Entry 4PQN (X-ray diffraction, 1.71 A resolution); this record covers chain A.

# Chain A
Molecule: Tyrosine-protein kinase ITK/TSK
From: Homo sapiens
Notes: EC 2.7.10.2; fragment: kinase domain
UniProtKB: Q08881 (ITK_HUMAN); residue numbers follow UniProt; this construct covers 357-620
Sequence (266 residues; each row starts with the number of its first residue):
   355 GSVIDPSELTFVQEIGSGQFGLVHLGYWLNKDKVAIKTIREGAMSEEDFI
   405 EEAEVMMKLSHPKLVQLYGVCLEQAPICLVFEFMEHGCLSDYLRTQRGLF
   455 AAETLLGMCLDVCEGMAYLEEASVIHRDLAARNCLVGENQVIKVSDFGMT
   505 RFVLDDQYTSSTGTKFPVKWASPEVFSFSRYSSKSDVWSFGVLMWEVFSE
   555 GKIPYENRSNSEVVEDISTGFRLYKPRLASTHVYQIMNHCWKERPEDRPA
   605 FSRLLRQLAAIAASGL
Not modelled in the structure: 355-356, 373-374, 503-519, 616-620
Construct notes: expression tag (355-356); engineered mutation S477 (Cys in Q08881), A614 (Glu in Q08881), A617 (Glu in Q08881)
Small-molecule neighbours:
  - 2W6 (N-{1-[(1S)-3-(dimethylamino)-1-phenylpropyl]-1H-pyrazol-4-yl}-6,6-dimethyl-4,5,6,7-tetrahydro-1H-indazole-3-carboxamide): Q367, I369, V377, L379, A389, K391, V419, F435, E436, F437, M438, E439, H440, G441, L489, S499, D500
  - 1-ethoxy-2-(2-ethoxyethoxy)ethane (P4G): H415, P416, K417, E468, A471, Y472, E475, L609
Curated features (UniProtKB/Swiss-Prot):
  - active site: D482 (Proton acceptor)
  - binding site (ATP): I369 to V377, K391
  - modified residue: Y512 (Phosphotyrosine), S565 (Phosphoserine)
  - natural variant: R451 (R451Q: In a gastric adenocarcinoma sample)

# Overview
Bound to chain A: compound 2W6 and 1-ethoxy-2-(2-ethoxyethoxy)ethane. From UniProt: active-site residue D482
and 10 ATP-binding residues.
Chain A is Tyrosine-protein kinase ITK/TSK (Homo sapiens); the structure, ITK kinase domain with compound
GNE-9822, was determined by X-ray diffraction, deposited together with 4PRJ.
